PDB entry 4EKS | X-ray diffraction, 1.64 A resolution | chain A

# Chain A
Molecule: Lysozyme
Source organism: Enterobacteria phage T4
Notes: EC 3.2.1.17
Reference sequence: P00720 (LYS_BPT4); numbering as in UniProt (aligned over 1-164)
Sequence (187 residues; numbered -22 to 164; the number before each row is that of its first residue; numbers below 1 keep their minus sign (Met-22 is residue -22)):
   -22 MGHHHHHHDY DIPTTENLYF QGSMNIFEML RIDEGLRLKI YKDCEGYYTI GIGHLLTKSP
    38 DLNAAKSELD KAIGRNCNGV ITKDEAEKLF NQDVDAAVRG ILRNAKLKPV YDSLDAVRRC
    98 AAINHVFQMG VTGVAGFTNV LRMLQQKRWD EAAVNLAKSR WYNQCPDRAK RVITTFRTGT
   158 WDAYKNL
Unresolved in the structure: -22 to -11
Construct notes: expression tag (-22 to 0); engineered mutation Cys21 (Thr in P00720), Asp38 (Ser in P00720), Ala99 (Leu in P00720), His102 (Met in P00720), Val108 (Glu in P00720), Val117 (Ser in P00720), Cys142 (Thr in P00720), Asp144 (Asn in P00720)
Swiss-Prot annotation at these positions:
  - active site (Proton donor/acceptor): Glu11, Asp20
  - binding site (substrate): Leu32, Phe104, Asn132
Cystine bridges: Cys21-Cys142
Glycans and other covalent adducts: beta-mercaptoethanol (BME) linked to Cys97
Small-molecule neighbours: 1,2-benzisoxazole (0R1): Ile78, Leu84, Val87, Tyr88, Leu91, Ala99, His102, Val103, Val111, Leu118, Leu121, Phe153
From the paper describing this entry:
  - contacts within the chain: His102-Met106 (hydrogen bond)
  - binding site for 1,2-benzisoxazole: His102
  - catalytic residues: His102
  - mutagenesis - A99L: decreased catalytic activity
  - mutagenesis - A99L (5.6 kcal/mol): increased stability
  - mutagenesis - M106A (1.8-fold), M106D (2.1-fold), L118Q (3.3-fold): increased catalytic activity
  - mutagenesis - M106A (0.1 kcal/mol), M106D (0.5 kcal/mol), L118Q (0.7 kcal/mol): decreased stability
  - mutagenesis - V103N, L121Q: abolished expression

# In short
Bound to chain A: 1,2-benzisoxazole. From UniProt: active-site residues Glu11 and Asp20 and 3
substrate-binding residues. From the paper: the catalytic residue His102; M106A, M106D and L118Q increase
catalytic activity; 6 substitutions were tested in all.
Chain A is Lysozyme (Enterobacteria phage T4); the structure, T4 Lysozyme L99A/M102H with Isoxazole Bound, was
determined by X-ray diffraction together with 4E97, 4EKP, 4EKQ and 4EKR from the same study.
